Entry 9GUR (electron microscopy, 4.20 A resolution (low resolution: residue-level contacts below are approximate; hydrogen-bond / salt-bridge calls are withheld)); this record covers chains X and 4 of the 9 polymer chains in the assembly.

[Chain X]
Molecule: mRNA
Sequence (16 nucleotides; row label = number of the first residue in the row):
    38 ACACAAACGG CGCGCG
Ion coordination: Mg2+: G53 (shared with Asp460(4), Asp462(4), Asp464(4) of chain 4)

[Chain 4]
Molecule: DNA-directed RNA polymerase subunit beta'
From: Escherichia coli K-12
Notes: EC 2.7.7.6
UniProtKB: P0A8T7 (RPOC_ECOLI); residue numbers follow UniProt; this construct covers 15-1373
Sequence (1359 residues; numbered 15 to 1373; the number before each row is that of its first residue):
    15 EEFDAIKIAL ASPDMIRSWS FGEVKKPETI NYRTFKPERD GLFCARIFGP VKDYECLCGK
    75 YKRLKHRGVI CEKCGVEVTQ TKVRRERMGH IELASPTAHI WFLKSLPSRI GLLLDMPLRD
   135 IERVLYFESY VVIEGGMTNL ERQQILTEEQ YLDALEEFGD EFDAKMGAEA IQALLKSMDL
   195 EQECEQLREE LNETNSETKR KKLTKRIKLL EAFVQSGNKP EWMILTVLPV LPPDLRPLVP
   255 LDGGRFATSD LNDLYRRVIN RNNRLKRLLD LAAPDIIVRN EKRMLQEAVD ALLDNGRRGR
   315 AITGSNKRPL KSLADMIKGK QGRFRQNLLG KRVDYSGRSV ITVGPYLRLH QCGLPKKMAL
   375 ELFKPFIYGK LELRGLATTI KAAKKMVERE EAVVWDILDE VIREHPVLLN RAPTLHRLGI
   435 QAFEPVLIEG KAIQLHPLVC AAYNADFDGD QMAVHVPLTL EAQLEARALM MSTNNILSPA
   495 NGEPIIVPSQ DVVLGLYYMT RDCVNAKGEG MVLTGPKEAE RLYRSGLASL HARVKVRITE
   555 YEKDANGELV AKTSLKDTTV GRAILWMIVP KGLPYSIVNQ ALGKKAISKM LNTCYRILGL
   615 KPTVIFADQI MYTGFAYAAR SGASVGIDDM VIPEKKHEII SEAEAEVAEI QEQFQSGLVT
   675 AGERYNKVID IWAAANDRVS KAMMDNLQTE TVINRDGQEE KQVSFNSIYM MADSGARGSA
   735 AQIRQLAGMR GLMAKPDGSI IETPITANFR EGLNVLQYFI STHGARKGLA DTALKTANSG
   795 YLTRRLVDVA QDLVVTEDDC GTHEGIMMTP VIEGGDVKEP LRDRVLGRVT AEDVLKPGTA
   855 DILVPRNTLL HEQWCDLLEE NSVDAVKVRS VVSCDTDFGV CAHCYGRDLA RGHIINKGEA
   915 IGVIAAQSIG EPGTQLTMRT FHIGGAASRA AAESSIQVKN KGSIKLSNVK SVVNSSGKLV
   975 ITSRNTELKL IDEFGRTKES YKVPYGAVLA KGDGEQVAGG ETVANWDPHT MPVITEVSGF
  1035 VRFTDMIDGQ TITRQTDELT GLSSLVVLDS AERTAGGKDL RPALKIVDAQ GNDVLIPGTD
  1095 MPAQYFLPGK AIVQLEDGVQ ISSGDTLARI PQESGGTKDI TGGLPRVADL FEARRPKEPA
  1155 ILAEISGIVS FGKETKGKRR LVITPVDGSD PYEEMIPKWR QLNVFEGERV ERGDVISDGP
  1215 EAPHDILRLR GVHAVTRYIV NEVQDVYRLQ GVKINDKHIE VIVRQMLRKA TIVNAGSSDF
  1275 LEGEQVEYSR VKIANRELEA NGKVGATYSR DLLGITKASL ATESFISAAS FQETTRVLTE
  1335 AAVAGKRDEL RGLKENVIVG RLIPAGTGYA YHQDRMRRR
Not modelled in the structure: 934-951, 1127-1134
UniProt features mapped onto this chain:
  - binding site (Zn(2+)): Cys70, Cys72, Cys85, Cys88, Cys814, Cys888, Cys895, Cys898
  - binding site (Mg(2+)): Asp460, Asp462, Asp464
  - modified residue: Lys983 (N6-acetyllysine)
Ion coordination: Zn2+ site 1: Cys70, Cys72, Cys85, Cys88; Mg2+: Asp460, Asp462, Asp464 (shared with G53(X) of chain X); Zn2+ site 2: Cys814, Cys888, Cys895, Cys898

[How chain X and chain 4 interact]
Contacting residue pairs (12):
  A40(X) with Lys395(4)
  C45(X) with Ala261(4)
  G46(X) with Lys325(4)
  G47(X) with Arg322(4); Lys325(4)
  C48(X) with Arg322(4)
  G53(X) with Arg425(4); Ala426(4); Pro427(4); Asp460(4); Asp462(4); Asp464(4)
Other interface residues (no listed pair), chain 4 (11 interface residues in all): Val253

[Overview]
6 residues of chain X face 11 of chain 4 across their interface. The Mg2+ site is built by Asp460(4),
Asp462(4), Asp464(4) and G53(X). Curated annotation (UniProt) lists 8 Zn2+-binding residues and 3 Mg2+-binding
residues on chain 4.
Chain X is mRNA and chain 4 is DNA-directed RNA polymerase subunit beta' (Escherichia coli K-12); the
structure, 30S mRNA delivery complex TEC resolved (TEC only), was determined by electron microscopy, deposited
together with 9GUP, 9GUQ, 9GUS, 9GUT, 9GUU, 9GUV, 9GUW and 9GUX.
